9B3F - chains A and C of the 5 polymer chains in the assembly; structure by electron microscopy, 3.54 A resolution.

Chain A:
Molecule: KAP114 isoform 1
From: Saccharomyces cerevisiae
UniProt: A0A8H4BZV8 (A0A8H4BZV8_YEASX); residue numbers follow UniProt; this construct covers 1-1004
Sequence (1007 residues; row label = number of the first residue in the row; numbers below 1 keep their minus sign (Gly-2 is residue -2)):
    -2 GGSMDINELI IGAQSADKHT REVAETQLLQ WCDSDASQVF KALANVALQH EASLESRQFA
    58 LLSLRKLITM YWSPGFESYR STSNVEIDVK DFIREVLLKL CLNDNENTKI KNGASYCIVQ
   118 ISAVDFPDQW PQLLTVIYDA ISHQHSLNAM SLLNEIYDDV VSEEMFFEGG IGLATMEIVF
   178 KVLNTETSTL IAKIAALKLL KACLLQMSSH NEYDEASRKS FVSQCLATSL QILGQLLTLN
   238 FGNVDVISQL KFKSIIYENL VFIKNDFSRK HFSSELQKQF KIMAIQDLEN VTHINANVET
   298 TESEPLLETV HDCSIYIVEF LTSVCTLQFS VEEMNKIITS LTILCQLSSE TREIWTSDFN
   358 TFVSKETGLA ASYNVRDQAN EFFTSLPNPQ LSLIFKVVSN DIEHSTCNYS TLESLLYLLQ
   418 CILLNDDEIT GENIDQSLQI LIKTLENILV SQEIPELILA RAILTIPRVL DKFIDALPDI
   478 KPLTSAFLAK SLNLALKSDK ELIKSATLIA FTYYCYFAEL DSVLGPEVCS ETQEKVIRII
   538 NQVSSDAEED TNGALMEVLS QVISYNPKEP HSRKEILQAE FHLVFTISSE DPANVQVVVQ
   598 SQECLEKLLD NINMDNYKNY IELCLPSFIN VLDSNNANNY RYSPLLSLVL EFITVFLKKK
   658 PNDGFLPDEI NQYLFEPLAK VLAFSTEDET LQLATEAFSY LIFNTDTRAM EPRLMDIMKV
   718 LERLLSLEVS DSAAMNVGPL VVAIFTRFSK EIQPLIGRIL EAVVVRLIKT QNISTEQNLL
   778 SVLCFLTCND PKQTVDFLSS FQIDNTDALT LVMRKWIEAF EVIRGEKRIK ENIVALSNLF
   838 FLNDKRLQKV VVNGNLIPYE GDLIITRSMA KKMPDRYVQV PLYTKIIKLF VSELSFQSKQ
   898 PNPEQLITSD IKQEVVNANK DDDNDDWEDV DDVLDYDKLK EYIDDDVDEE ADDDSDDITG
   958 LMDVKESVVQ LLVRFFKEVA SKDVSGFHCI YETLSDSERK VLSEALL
Disordered / not traced: -2 to 3, 13-15, 68-79, 294-301, 896-926, 943-962
Differences from the reference sequence: expression tag (-2 to 0)
Reported in the primary citation:
  - mutagenesis - D928A/D929A, Y939A/D942A: unchanged binding to NAP1 isoform 1

Chain C:
Molecule: Histone H2B
From: Saccharomyces cerevisiae
UniProt: A0A6A5Q1U6 (A0A6A5Q1U6_YEASX); residues 1-130 here correspond to UniProt positions 2-131 (UniProt number = residue number + 1)
Sequence (130 residues; each row starts with the number of its first residue):
     1 SSAAEKKPAS KAPAEKKPAA KKTSTSVDGK KRSKVRKETY SSYIYKVLKQ THPDTGISQK
    61 SMSILNSFVN DIFERIATEA SKLAAYNKKS TISAREIQTA VRLILPGELA KHAVSEGTRA
   121 VTKYSSSTQA
Disordered / not traced: 1-36, 127-130

Interface between chain A and chain C:
Contacting residue pairs (35; chain A residue first):
  Phe817(A) with Arg95(C), hydrogen bond (backbone-side chain)
  Glu818(A) with Arg95(C), hydrogen bond (backbone-side chain)
  Val819(A) with Arg95(C); Thr99(C)
  Ile820(A) with Arg95(C), hydrogen bond (backbone-side chain)
  Arg821(A) with Leu83(C); Leu103(C)
  Gly822(A) with Tyr86(C)
  Glu823(A) with Lys88(C)
  Arg825(A) with Tyr86(C), hydrogen bond
  Ile826(A) with Asn87(C)
  Leu853(A) with Thr118(C); Thr122(C)
  Pro855(A) with Arg119(C); Thr122(C)
  Tyr856(A) with Arg119(C), hydrogen bond (backbone-side chain)
  Gly858(A) with Arg119(C), hydrogen bond (backbone-side chain)
  Asp859(A) with Lys123(C), salt bridge
  Leu860(A) with Glu116(C); Arg119(C), hydrogen bond (backbone-side chain)
  Ile861(A) with Glu116(C)
  Ile862(A) with Glu116(C), hydrogen bond (backbone-side chain); Arg119(C)
  Arg864(A) with Leu109(C); His112(C)
  Ala867(A) with His112(C)
  Asp872(A) with Ser115(C), hydrogen bond
  Glu890(A) with Arg95(C), salt bridge
  Phe893(A) with Lys89(C); Ser93(C)
  Gln894(A) with Asn87(C), hydrogen bond; Lys88(C), hydrogen bond; Lys89(C)
  Ser964(A) with Lys88(C)
  Val966(A) with Lys88(C)
Interface residues without a listed pair, chain A (29 interface residues in all): Ile770, Glu857, Thr863, Tyr874
Interface residues without a listed pair, chain C (20 interface residues in all): Gln98, Arg102, Glu108

Summary:
29 residues of chain A face 20 of chain C across their interface; the contacts include 11 hydrogen bonds and 2
salt bridges. Polar contacts include Asp859(A)-Lys123(C), Glu890(A)-Arg95(C) and Phe817(A)-Arg95(C). From the
paper: D928A/D929A and Y939A/D942A of chain A leave binding to NAP1 isoform 1 unchanged.
Here chain A is KAP114 isoform 1 and chain C is Histone H2B, both from Saccharomyces cerevisiae. Entry 9B3F
(Cryo-EM structure of yeast (Nap1)2-H2A-H2B-Kap114) was determined by electron microscopy together with 9B23,
9B31 and 9B3I from the same study.
